PDB entry 6YWV | electron microscopy, 3.03 A resolution | chains A and E of the 43 polymer chains in the assembly

# Chain A
Molecule: 23 S rRNA
Organism: Neurospora crassa OR74A
Sequence (3464 nucleotides; each row starts with the number of its first residue; note: 28 numbers in that range are skipped by the numbering (no residue carries them; nothing is unmodelled there); a row labelled like 1655A-1655Z holds insertion residues (1655A, then the next letters in order)):
     1 AAAUGUAAUG GAUAUAAAGC UUAUGUUUAU AUAUAUAGAC AUAUAUAAGU AUAUAAAGAG
    61 ACUACUACCA AUAGCUACAC UAUGUAUUAA GGAGAGUAUA ACUUAAUUUA UGUUUAUGAU
   121 UUUAUCAUAC CCCUAAAAAU GACACCGAGG AGCAAGGGUC GGGUUAGCAU CCUGGUUCGU
   181 ACACCUUGGU GACCUAGGCU AGUACCAGGU CCCCCUCUAA GGGACUUGUC CCCCUCUAAG
   241 GGACUUGCGU CGGUCCUAUC CUAGGCCGAA UAGGUGAAUA AAUACUUACG GACGGCCUUG
   301 GUCUGUCCUA GAGGUUAUCA ACAUAUGAAC UCUUAGAGAA AUUACUUAAU AAACGAAGUG
   361 AAUUGAAAUA UCUUAUUAAC UUCAGGAAAA GAAAUCAAAC GAGAUUCUAU GAUUAGUGUG
   421 AACGAAAAUA GAGCAGCCUA UUAAAAUAAG UAAAAUGGCU UUAAAGCUGU UUGAAUAUUG
   481 UGGGGAACCU UCCUCAAAGG CUAAAUAUAA UACAUGAGUU ACAGAGAAAA GUACCGUGAG
   541 GGAAAGCUUU GAAAUAGUAG UUUUAUAAGC AGCUCAAGCA AUAAGAAAGC GAGAGCGUAC
   601 CUUUUGCAUA AUGGGUCACC AAGUUAAUUU UAGAUGCGAG CGAAUUUAUU UAUGUUUUUA
   661 CUGAUUAAAC AAUAUAAUGA AUCAUAAUUA UUUUUGUAAC GAGUAUUAGU AUUAAAUCUU
   721 AAUUUAAUAU UAGUAUAAGU UUUCAGUAUG GCGGCUACAU AGCAUAAUCU AUGCAGCCAG
   781 CCAAUAAUUG GAUUUCCAAU CCAAUUUCGG UAAUAAAUAG AUGUGCAUAG UUAAACCGAU
   841 CAUUAAAAUA AUGAAUAGUG UCUAAAGUUA GACCCGAAGC CUGGUGAUCU UACUAUAGUC
   901 AGGACUAUAA AGGUCCGAAC GGGUUAUCGU UGCAAAGAUA UCCGAAGAAC UAUGGUAAGC
   961 GAGUGAAAGA CAACACUGAC UAGGAUAGCU GGUUUUCUGC GAAACCUAUA AUAGUAGGCA
  1021 AUUUAAGUAA CAUCUUAGUA GGUACAGAAC UUAAUCUCAG ACAAGAUGUA GAUUUUCAUA
  1081 CCUAUGUUUA GGUAUGAAAU GCAUUUUUUU UUGUAUACAU CGGGGGAUCG UGAAGAUUUU
  1141 AUCGGUGAGU AUGUAGACUC GGAAUGACAA AGAUGAAUCU UGAAUAAUCA GACAUAGAAU
  1201 GAUAAGGUUG UAUGUCAAAA GGGAAACAGC CCAGAACAAG AGUUAAGGUU CCAAAAUUAU
  1261 UAUUAAGUGA AAUAAAGAAA GUUUUUAUAU AAGUCGACAA GAAGAUGGGC UUGGAAGCAG
  1321 CCAUAAUUUA AAGAUCUCGU AACAGAGCAC UUGUUAAAUC UUAAAAGCAU CGAAAAUUUA
  1381 ACGGAUCUAA AUAAUAUACC GAAACCUUGU CCAUAUGUAA CAUUAGUAAU AAUAUGCUAU
  1441 UAAUGUUAUU UGAUGGGGUA GCAGAACGUU GAGUGAAUCU UAGAUUUUUU UUUUAUAACU
  1501 AAAUAUAGAU GAUAACUCAA GUGAGAAUGG UGACAUGAGU AACAAAAAAG AGUUUAAGGU
  1561 ACCUAAAAGG UAUCUUAGAG UCUCGCCUAA AGCUUAUGGC UACGUCAAGU AACGGCCUCU
  1621 AAGUUUAUAA UCUGAAGAUU AUGACGAUGA GAAAA
1655A-1655Z UAACGCGCAGAAGUGCGCUGCUUUGA
1656A-1656B UA
  1676 CUU
  1687 AUGGUACCAA CAUUUAAAAG UGAAAAUUGU GCAGGAAGGA UCAGUAUCCU UUCAUUCUUA
  1747 UGUGGGGGAG UGGACAAAAC UGAACAGAGU GUAUCUGAAC ACAGAUGAGU CCACACCCCC
  1807 CCCCAUGUAA UGAAUGAAUG ACAAACCGUA CCUAGAAUCU GAAACAAGUA AGCUAGUAGA
  1867 GAAUACGAAG GCGUGAAUGA GAUAACAAUC AUAAAGGAAC UCGGCAAACU AACUACCGUA
  1927 ACUUAGGGAU AAGGAGAGCU CAUUAGUCUC GAUUAAUACG AGUAAAAAGG AAGAAGCAUG
  1987 GAAUAUUGUU GUACGACUGU UUAAUUAAAA CAAAGCACUU UGCAAAAAGA CGAUAAGUCU
  2047 AAGUAUUGAG UGUGAUUUCU GCCCGAUGCC GGCUGGUUAA CGAAUUUUCU AAAUUGAAAA
  2107 AAAAUUUGGU UUCAGAGGAA CCCCCGGUUA AUGGCGGCCU UAGCGUGAGG GUCCUAAGGU
  2167 AGCGAAAUGC CUUGGCCGUU AAAUGCGGUC UUGCAUGAAU GAUGUAACGA UACAACAGCU
  2227 GUCUCUAUGA UUGACUCAGU GAAAUUGGAA UAACUGUGCA GAUACAGUUU ACCUCUAGUU
  2287 AGACGAGAAG ACCCUAUGCA GCUUUACUGU UACUAAUUAU UGAAUACGAU UCUGAAAAUU
  2347 UCCAGUGUAA AAGGUAAUCG AUAAGAUAUA AUUGAAACAC CUUUAUUUUU CUAUCGUAUU
  2407 AUUAAACCUU AAAUUAAGGA ACAAUUGUUA GAAGACAGUU UAUGCGGGGC ACAGGCCCCA
  2467 UAAAGAGUAA AUGGGUGUGU CUAAAAUUUA UAAAUUUAUG UUUGCAAUUU UUUAUAGUGA
  2527 UUAUAUAUCA AAUCAUCUUU AUGCUAUUCA UAGAGUGUAU UUAUUAUAUU CCUUGGGUAC
  2587 AGUAUAAAAA UUAUAUAUGU AUUAAUUUAC AUAUAUUUUU UCUAAGAAAU UAGGUAAGAU
  2647 UUUGUUUAUA GAGAAAUUAG AUGUAAAAAA AAAAUCUUAU GAGGGCGGUA UUUAAUAAUC
  2707 CGCUUCUAAU AUUUUUUUGU AGUUAUUAUU AUAAAUUUAA UAAUAAUCAU GUUUAUUACU
  2767 UAAAAAGCUU AAUGGCUUAA UCUUGCCUUA CUGUUUGAUU AACAACAAAU CUUACAGUCG
  2827 CGUAAGCGGG GCAUAGGAUC ACAAGAUACA AAAAGGAAAG AUCUUGGAUU UUUGGAAAAG
  2887 CUACGCUAGG GAUAACAGGC UAAUUUGCGC AAGAGUGUAC AAAAUGAGUG CGCGGUUUGG
  2947 CACCUCGAUG UCGGCUUGAC UAAUCCUCAU GGAUGCAGAA ACUAUGUAGG GUACGACUGU
  3007 UCGUCGAUUA AAAAGUUACA UGAGCUGGGU UAAAUACGUC GUGAGACAGU AUGGUUUCUA
  3067 UCUUCUAGAG GGAAUUAGAA UAUAAUAAGG AUUAACCUUU GUACGAAAGG AACAUGGGGU
  3127 ACUAUUGUUA UACCUAGUUG UAUAACAGUU UUAUUAACCU CUGGUUUACC UGUUGUUUAU
  3187 GUGCCUUAUA UUAAUUUCAU GUGUGAUGCU CCGCAAGGAU AUUACAGGGA UGUUACCGUC
  3247 ACUUGAGUAA AUACAAUAGC AUAAGCAUGG CAGGAAAGCU AAGUUAGUCA AAAAUAAGUG
  3307 CUGAAAGCAU AUAGGCACGA AAUUUACCUU AAGAUAUUUC UUAAAUAUAC GUAAGAAAAU
  3367 AUUACGUUAA UAGGCUUAGU UUGUAAUAAU CUAGAGAUUU UAAGGAACUA AGUACUAAUU
  3427 UUAUAAAAAA CUGAAUGAUU AAUAUAUCUU ACAUUUUC
Unresolved in the structure: 1-4, 35-40, 121-309, 646-817, 1084-1089, 1126-1138, 1433-1437, 1655A-1655Z, 1656A-1656B, 1687, 1728-1828, 1918-1919, 1943-1980, 2066-2207, 2336-2398, 2449-2459, 2493-2504, 2525-2528, 2557-2579, 2599-2628, 2695-2703, 2738-2743, 3138-3147, 3194-3231, 3391-3407, 3460-3464
Bound ions: Mg2+ site 1 near A105 (its only coordinating residue here); Mg2+ site 2 near A328 (its only coordinating residue here); Mg2+ site 3 near A335 (its only coordinating residue here); Mg2+ site 4: A335, G336; K+ site 1 near A367 (its only coordinating residue here); Mg2+ site 5 near G411 (its only coordinating residue here); K+ site 2 near A415 (its only coordinating residue here); Mg2+ site 6: A453, G466; Mg2+ site 7 near A453 (its only coordinating residue here); K+ site 3 near A465 (its only coordinating residue here); Mg2+ site 8: A486, A2859; Mg2+ site 9 near A497 (its only coordinating residue here); 99 more Mg2+ sites not listed; 19 more K+ sites not listed
Residues lining bound ligands:
  - NAD (nicotinamide-adenine-dinucleotide): A2755, G2757, U2759, U2760
  - spermine (SPM): U1249, U1250, C1251, A1270, A1271, C1382, G1383, G1384, A1385, U1392

# Chain E
Molecule: 50S ribosomal protein L5
Organism: Neurospora crassa OR74A
Reference sequence: Q1K6P0 (Q1K6P0_NEUCR); residue numbers follow UniProt; this construct covers 1-352
Amino-acid sequence (352 residues; row label = number of the first residue in the row):
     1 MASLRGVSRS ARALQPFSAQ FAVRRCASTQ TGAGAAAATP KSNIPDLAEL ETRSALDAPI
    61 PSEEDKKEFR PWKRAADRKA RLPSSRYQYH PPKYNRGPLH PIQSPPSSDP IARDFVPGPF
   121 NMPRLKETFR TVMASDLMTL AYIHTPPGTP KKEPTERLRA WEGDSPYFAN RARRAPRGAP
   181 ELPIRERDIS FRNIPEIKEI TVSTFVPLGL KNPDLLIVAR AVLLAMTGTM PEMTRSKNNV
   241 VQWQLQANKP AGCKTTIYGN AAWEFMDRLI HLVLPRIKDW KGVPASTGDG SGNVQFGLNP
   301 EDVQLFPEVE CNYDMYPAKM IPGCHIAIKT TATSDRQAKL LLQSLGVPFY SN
Unresolved in the structure: 1-43
Residues lining bound ligands: NAD (nicotinamide-adenine-dinucleotide): Pro119, Asn121, Met122, Lys126, Arg130, Asn260

# Chain A / chain E interface
Pairs across the interface (177):
  A1046(A) - Tyr167(E)  hydrogen bond to the base
  G1047(A) - Tyr167(E)  hydrogen bond to the sugar
  A1048(A) - Arg171(E)  sugar contact
  A1049(A) - Trp161(E)  phosphate contact
  A1049(A) - Arg171(E)  hydrogen bond to the sugar
  G1113(A) - Arg336(E)  salt bridge to the phosphate
  A1115(A) - Lys152(E)  phosphate contact
  U1116(A) - Arg177(E)  phosphate contact
  A1117(A) - Arg177(E)  salt bridge to the phosphate
  A1117(A) - Gly178(E)  sugar contact
  G1147(A) - Gly178(E)  phosphate contact
  A1148(A) - Pro176(E)  phosphate contact
  A1148(A) - Arg177(E)  hydrogen bond to the phosphate
  A1148(A) - Gly178(E)  hydrogen bond to the phosphate
  G1149(A) - Arg159(E)  salt bridge to the phosphate
  G1149(A) - Arg174(E)  salt bridge to the phosphate
  G1149(A) - Arg177(E)  salt bridge to the phosphate
  U1150(A) - Ala160(E)  base contact
  U1150(A) - Trp161(E)  base contact
  U1150(A) - Glu162(E)  hydrogen bond to the base
  U1150(A) - Phe168(E)  base contact
  U1150(A) - Arg174(E)  salt bridge to the phosphate
  C1160(A) - Tyr167(E)  hydrogen bond to the sugar
  C1160(A) - Asn170(E)  hydrogen bond to the sugar
  C1160(A) - Arg171(E)  hydrogen bond to the base
  G1161(A) - Pro166(E)  sugar contact
  G1161(A) - Tyr167(E)  hydrogen bond to the base
  G1161(A) - Asn170(E)  hydrogen bond to the phosphate
  U2505(A) - Arg81(E)  hydrogen bond to the base
  U2507(A) - Ser84(E)  hydrogen bond to the phosphate
  U2507(A) - Gln88(E)  hydrogen bond to the base
  U2507(A) - His90(E)  hydrogen bond to the base
  U2508(A) - Gln88(E)  phosphate contact
  U2509(A) - Leu82(E)  base contact
  G2510(A) - Phe69(E)  base contact
  G2510(A) - Arg74(E)  salt bridge to the phosphate
  G2510(A) - Arg78(E)  salt bridge to the phosphate
  A2512(A) - Arg86(E)  hydrogen bond to the phosphate
  A2513(A) - Ser85(E)  phosphate contact
  A2513(A) - Arg86(E)  salt bridge to the phosphate
  A2513(A) - Tyr87(E)  stacking on the base
  U2514(A) - Arg86(E)  base contact
  U2514(A) - Tyr87(E)  base contact
  U2514(A) - Gln88(E)  base contact
  U2514(A) - Tyr89(E)  base contact
  A2533(A) - Arg86(E)  salt bridge to the phosphate
  U2534(A) - Arg86(E)  salt bridge to the phosphate
  A2538(A) - Ile102(E)  sugar contact
  U2539(A) - Gln88(E)  hydrogen bond to the base
  U2539(A) - Tyr89(E)  base contact
  U2539(A) - His90(E)  hydrogen bond to the sugar
  U2539(A) - Pro91(E)  sugar contact
  U2539(A) - Pro92(E)  sugar contact
  U2539(A) - Lys93(E)  phosphate contact
  U2539(A) - Ile102(E)  sugar contact
  C2540(A) - His90(E)  sugar contact
  C2540(A) - Pro91(E)  sugar contact
  C2540(A) - Lys93(E)  hydrogen bond to the phosphate
  A2541(A) - Lys93(E)  salt bridge to the phosphate
  U2546(A) - Ala75(E)  base contact
  U2546(A) - Ala76(E)  base contact
  U2546(A) - Lys79(E)  hydrogen bond to the sugar
  A2547(A) - Lys79(E)  salt bridge to the phosphate
  A2587(A) - Arg70(E)  salt bridge to the phosphate
  A2587(A) - Trp72(E)  base contact
  G2588(A) - Lys66(E)  hydrogen bond to the sugar
  G2588(A) - Arg70(E)  salt bridge to the phosphate
  G2588(A) - Pro71(E)  base contact
  G2588(A) - Trp72(E)  hydrogen bond to the phosphate
  U2589(A) - Lys66(E)  salt bridge to the phosphate
  A2590(A) - Trp72(E)  base contact
  A2630(A) - Ile217(E)  base contact
  A2630(A) - Arg220(E)  hydrogen bond to the base
  A2633(A) - Arg220(E)  salt bridge to the phosphate
  A2633(A) - Met233(E)  sugar contact
  A2633(A) - Pro250(E)  sugar contact
  A2634(A) - Arg235(E)  salt bridge to the phosphate
  A2635(A) - Arg235(E)  salt bridge to the phosphate
  A2635(A) - Asn248(E)  phosphate contact
  A2643(A) - Arg96(E)  hydrogen bond to the sugar
  A2643(A) - Gly97(E)  sugar contact
  A2643(A) - Pro98(E)  phosphate contact
  G2644(A) - Pro98(E)  phosphate contact
  G2650(A) - Pro180(E)  base contact
  G2650(A) - Glu181(E)  base contact
  U2651(A) - Pro180(E)  base contact
  U2653(A) - Gly288(E)  hydrogen bond to the sugar
  U2653(A) - Asp289(E)  hydrogen bond to the sugar
  A2654(A) - Ser286(E)  phosphate contact
  A2654(A) - Thr287(E)  hydrogen bond to the sugar
  A2654(A) - Gly288(E)  hydrogen bond to the sugar
  A2654(A) - Gln295(E)  base contact
  U2655(A) - Pro284(E)  phosphate contact
  U2655(A) - Thr287(E)  phosphate contact
  U2655(A) - Gln295(E)  sugar contact
  U2655(A) - Phe296(E)  hydrogen bond to the sugar
  U2655(A) - Gly297(E)  hydrogen bond to the phosphate
  U2655(A) - His325(E)  hydrogen bond to the sugar
  U2655(A) - Asn352(E)  phosphate contact
  A2656(A) - Phe205(E)  base contact
  A2656(A) - Pro284(E)  phosphate contact
  A2656(A) - Gly297(E)  sugar contact
  A2656(A) - Leu298(E)  base contact
  A2656(A) - Asn299(E)  hydrogen bond to the sugar
  A2656(A) - Pro300(E)  base contact
  A2656(A) - Gly323(E)  hydrogen bond to the base
  A2656(A) - His325(E)  hydrogen bond to the base
  G2657(A) - Phe205(E)  hydrogen bond to the base
  G2657(A) - Pro207(E)  base contact
  G2657(A) - His325(E)  hydrogen bond to the base
  A2658(A) - Pro207(E)  base contact
  G2659(A) - Trp243(E)  hydrogen bond to the base
  A2661(A) - Gln242(E)  base contact
  A2661(A) - Trp243(E)  base contact
  A2662(A) - Phe205(E)  sugar contact
  A2662(A) - Pro207(E)  base contact
  A2662(A) - Asn238(E)  sugar contact
  A2662(A) - Trp243(E)  stacking on the base
  A2662(A) - Leu245(E)  sugar contact
  U2663(A) - Phe205(E)  sugar contact
  U2663(A) - Lys237(E)  hydrogen bond to the phosphate
  U2663(A) - Asn238(E)  hydrogen bond to the phosphate
  U2663(A) - His325(E)  base contact
  U2664(A) - Thr201(E)  sugar contact
  U2664(A) - Ser203(E)  hydrogen bond to the sugar
  U2664(A) - Lys237(E)  phosphate contact
  U2664(A) - Lys254(E)  phosphate contact
  U2664(A) - Gln295(E)  hydrogen bond to the base
  A2665(A) - Thr201(E)  sugar contact
  A2665(A) - Lys254(E)  salt bridge to the phosphate
  A2665(A) - Gln295(E)  base contact
  A2665(A) - Lys329(E)  hydrogen bond to the phosphate
  G2666(A) - Glu199(E)  phosphate contact
  G2666(A) - Asp289(E)  hydrogen bond to the sugar
  G2666(A) - Ser291(E)  sugar contact
  G2666(A) - Asn293(E)  hydrogen bond to the sugar
  G2666(A) - Lys329(E)  salt bridge to the phosphate
  A2667(A) - Glu181(E)  base contact
  A2667(A) - Leu182(E)  hydrogen bond to the sugar
  A2667(A) - Pro183(E)  sugar contact
  A2667(A) - Ile184(E)  phosphate contact
  A2667(A) - Ser291(E)  hydrogen bond to the sugar
  U2668(A) - Arg157(E)  hydrogen bond to the phosphate
  U2668(A) - Leu182(E)  sugar contact
  U2668(A) - Ile184(E)  phosphate contact
  G2669(A) - Ile184(E)  phosphate contact
  G2669(A) - Arg185(E)  hydrogen bond to the phosphate
  U2670(A) - Arg187(E)  salt bridge to the phosphate
  U2750(A) - Pro147(E)  phosphate contact
  A2751(A) - Pro147(E)  phosphate contact
  A2751(A) - Phe191(E)  sugar contact
  A2752(A) - Phe191(E)  sugar contact
  A2752(A) - Arg192(E)  sugar contact
  U2753(A) - Arg192(E)  sugar contact
  U2758(A) - Ser107(E)  hydrogen bond to the base
  U2758(A) - Ser108(E)  hydrogen bond to the phosphate
  U2758(A) - Asp114(E)  base contact
  U2758(A) - Phe115(E)  base contact
  U2758(A) - Val116(E)  hydrogen bond to the base
  U2760(A) - Lys198(E)  phosphate contact
  U2760(A) - Tyr258(E)  stacking on the base
  U2760(A) - Gly259(E)  phosphate contact
  A2761(A) - Lys198(E)  salt bridge to the phosphate
  U2767(A) - Leu158(E)  phosphate contact
  U2767(A) - Arg173(E)  salt bridge to the phosphate
  A2768(A) - Leu158(E)  sugar contact
  A2768(A) - Ala172(E)  sugar contact
  A2768(A) - Arg173(E)  hydrogen bond to the sugar
  A2768(A) - Ala175(E)  base contact
  A2768(A) - Pro176(E)  base contact
  A2768(A) - Pro180(E)  base contact
  U2790(A) - Tyr94(E)  sugar contact
  G2791(A) - Tyr94(E)  sugar contact
  G2791(A) - Arg96(E)  sugar contact
  U2829(A) - Leu99(E)  base contact
  U2829(A) - His100(E)  salt bridge to the phosphate
  U2829(A) - Pro101(E)  sugar contact
Other interface residues (no listed pair), chain A (74 interface residues in all): G2632, U2652, A2660
Other interface residues (no listed pair), chain E (117 interface residues in all): Lys67, Ala80, Pro83, Asn95, Arg113, Gly118, Ile143, Thr155, Met230, Thr234, Ser236, Val240, Gly290, Cys324, Ala327

# In short
The interface between chain A and chain E involves 74 residues on one side and 117 on the other; the contacts
include 52 hydrogen bonds, 25 salt bridges and 3 aromatic stacking contacts. Polar contacts include
A1046(A)-Tyr167(E), U1150(A)-Glu162(E) and C1160(A)-Arg171(E).
Here chain A is 23 S rRNA and chain E is 50S ribosomal protein L5, both from Neurospora crassa OR74A. Entry
6YWV (The structure of the Atp25 bound assembly intermediate of the mitoribosome from Neurospora crassa) was
determined by electron microscopy, deposited together with 6YW5, 6YWE, 6YWS, 6YWX and 6YWY.
